1QU4 - chains A and B; structure by X-ray diffraction, 2.90 A resolution.

Chain A (and B):
Protein: Ornithine decarboxylase
From: Trypanosoma brucei
Notes: EC 4.1.1.17; chain B of this document is another copy of the same molecule, construct and numbering; everything in this record applies to it too
UniProtKB: P07805 (DCOR_TRYBB); residues 1-425 here correspond to UniProt positions 21-445 (UniProt number = residue number + 20)
Amino-acid sequence (425 residues; row label = number of the first residue in the row):
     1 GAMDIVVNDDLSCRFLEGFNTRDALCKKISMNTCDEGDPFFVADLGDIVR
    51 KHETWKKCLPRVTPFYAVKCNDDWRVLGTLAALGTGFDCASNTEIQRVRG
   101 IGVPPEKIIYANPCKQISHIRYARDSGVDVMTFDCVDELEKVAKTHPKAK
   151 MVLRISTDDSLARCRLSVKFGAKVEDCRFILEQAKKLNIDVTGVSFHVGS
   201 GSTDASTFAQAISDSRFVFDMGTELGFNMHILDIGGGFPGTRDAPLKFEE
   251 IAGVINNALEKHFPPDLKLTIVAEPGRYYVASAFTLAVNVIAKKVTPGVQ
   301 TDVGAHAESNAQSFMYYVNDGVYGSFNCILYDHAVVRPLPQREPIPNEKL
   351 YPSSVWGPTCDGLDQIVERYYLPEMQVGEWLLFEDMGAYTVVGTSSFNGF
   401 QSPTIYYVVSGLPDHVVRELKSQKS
Disordered / not traced: 1-34, 158-165, 298-310, 412-425
Sequence notes: engineered mutation Gly1 (Lys21 in P07805), Ala2 (Ser22 in P07805)
Covalently attached groups: pyridoxal phosphate (PLP) linked to Lys69
Ligand contacts: pyridoxal phosphate (PLP): Ala67, Cys70, Asp88, Ala111, Arg154, His197, Ser200, Gly236, Gly237, Phe238, Glu274, Pro275, Gly276, Arg277, Tyr389

Chain A / chain B interface:
Pairs across the interface - 103 pairs, chain A then chain B:
  Asp35(A) with Ile117(B); Arg121(B), salt bridge
  Glu36(A) with Asn92(B); Gln116(B); Ser118(B), hydrogen bond; His119(B), salt bridge
  Asp38(A) with Gln116(B)
  Lys69(A) with Phe397(B); Asn398(B)
  Ala90(A) with Cys360(B), hydrophobic; Asn398(B); Phe400(B)
  Ser91(A) with Asn398(B), hydrogen bond (side chain-backbone); Gly399(B); Phe400(B)
  Asn92(A) with Glu36(B)
  Thr93(A) with Gly399(B), hydrogen bond (side chain-backbone); Gln401(B), hydrogen bond
  Glu94(A) with Asn398(B), hydrogen bond; Gly399(B)
  Cys114(A) with Ala292(B), hydrophobic; Lys294(B); Tyr317(B), hydrophobic
  Lys115(A) with Ile291(B)
  Gln116(A) with Glu36(B); Asp38(B); Ile291(B); Asn319(B)
  Ile117(A) with Asp35(B)
  Ser118(A) with Glu36(B), hydrogen bond
  His119(A) with Glu36(B), salt bridge
  Arg121(A) with Asp35(B), salt bridge
  Asp134(A) with Lys294(B), salt bridge
  Cys135(A) with Lys293(B); Lys294(B)
  Asp137(A) with Lys293(B); Val295(B)
  Lys141(A) with Ile291(B), hydrogen bond (side chain-backbone); Ala292(B)
  Val168(A) with Met315(B); Trp356(B), hydrophobic
  Lys169(A) with Lys294(B), hydrogen bond (backbone-side chain); Tyr317(B), hydrogen bond (backbone-side chain); Trp356(B); Gly357(B), hydrogen bond (side chain-backbone); Thr359(B), hydrogen bond (side chain-backbone); Asp361(B), hydrogen bond (side chain-backbone); Asp364(B), salt bridge
  Phe170(A) with Tyr317(B), hydrophobic; Cys360(B)
  Ile291(A) with Lys115(B); Gln116(B); Lys141(B), hydrogen bond (backbone-side chain)
  Ala292(A) with Cys114(B), hydrophobic
  Lys293(A) with Cys135(B); Asp137(B)
  Lys294(A) with Asp134(B), salt bridge; Cys135(B); Lys169(B), hydrogen bond (side chain-backbone)
  Met315(A) with Val168(B)
  Tyr317(A) with Cys114(B), hydrophobic; Lys169(B), hydrogen bond (side chain-backbone)
  Asn319(A) with Gln116(B)
  Val322(A) with Tyr331(B), hydrogen bond (backbone-side chain)
  Tyr323(A) with Tyr331(B), hydrophobic
  Asn327(A) with Tyr331(B)
  Leu330(A) with Tyr331(B), hydrophobic
  Tyr331(A) with Val322(B), hydrogen bond (side chain-backbone); Tyr323(B); Asn327(B); Leu330(B), hydrophobic; Tyr331(B)
  His333(A) with Leu363(B)
  Trp356(A) with Val168(B), hydrophobic; Lys169(B)
  Gly357(A) with Lys169(B), hydrogen bond (backbone-side chain)
  Thr359(A) with Lys169(B), hydrogen bond (backbone-side chain); Phe170(B)
  Cys360(A) with Phe170(B)
  Asp361(A) with Lys169(B), hydrogen bond (backbone-side chain)
  Leu363(A) with His333(B)
  Asp364(A) with Lys169(B), salt bridge
  Tyr389(A) with Phe397(B), hydrophobic
  Val392(A) with Ser395(B); Phe397(B)
  Gly393(A) with Ser395(B), hydrogen bond (backbone-side chain)
  Thr394(A) with Thr394(B); Ser395(B)
  Ser395(A) with Gly393(B); Thr394(B)
  Phe397(A) with Lys69(B); Tyr389(B), hydrophobic; Val392(B)
  Asn398(A) with Lys69(B); Ala90(B); Ser91(B), hydrogen bond (backbone-side chain); Glu94(B), hydrogen bond
  Gly399(A) with Ser91(B); Thr93(B), hydrogen bond (backbone-side chain); Glu94(B)
  Phe400(A) with Ala90(B); Ser91(B)
  Gln401(A) with Thr93(B), hydrogen bond
Also at the interface, not in a pair above, chain A (62 interface residues in all): Gly37, Ala111, Asn112, Glu138, Gly171, Val295, Pro358, Gly362, Ser396
Also at the interface, not in a pair above, chain B (63 interface residues in all): Gly37, Ala111, Asn112, Glu138, Gly171, Pro358, Gly362, Val377, Ser396

Summary:
Chain A and chain B form an interface of 62 and 63 residues respectively; the contacts include 25 hydrogen
bonds and 8 salt bridges. Polar contacts include Asp35(A)-Arg121(B), Glu36(A)-His119(B) and
Asp134(A)-Lys294(B). Pyridoxal phosphate is covalently linked to Lys69(A).
Chain A and chain B are both Ornithine decarboxylase (Trypanosoma brucei); the structure, Crystal structure of
trypanosoma brucei ornithine decarboxylase, was determined by X-ray diffraction together with 2TOD from the
same study.
